5H1S - chains A and d of the 32 polymer chains in the assembly; structure by electron microscopy, 3.50 A resolution.

Chain A:
Molecule: 23S rRNA
From: Spinacia oleracea
Sequence (2810 nucleotides; each row starts with the number of its first residue; note: 1 number in that range is skipped by the numbering (no residue carries it; nothing is unmodelled there)):
     1 UUCAAACGAG GAAAGGCUUA CGGUGGAUAC CUAGGCACCC AGAGACGAGG AAGGGCGUAU
    61 UAAUCGACGA AAUGCUUCGG GGAGUUGAAA AUAAGCAGAG AUCCGGAGAU UCCCGAAUAG
   121 GUCAACCUUU CGAACUUCUG CUGAAUCCAU GGGCAGGCAA GAGACAACCU GGCGAACUGA
   181 AACAUCUUAG UAGCCAGAGG AAAAGAAAGC AAAAGCGAUU CCCGUAGUAG CGGCGAGCGA
   241 AAUGGGAGCA GCCUAAACCG UGAAAACGGG GUUGUGGGAG AGCAAUACAA GCGUCGUGCU
   301 GCUAGGCGAA UCAGUGGAGU GCGGAACCCU AGAUGGUGAA AGUCCAGUAG CCGAAAGCAU
   361 CACUAGCUUA UGCUCUGACC CGAGUAGCAU GGGGCACGUG GAAUCCCGUG UGAAUCAGCA
   421 AGGACCACCU UGCAAGGCUA AAUACUCCUG GGUGACCGAU AGCGAAGUAG UACCGUGAGG
   481 GAAGGGUGAA AAGAACCCCC AUCGGGGAGU GAAAUAGAAC AUGAAACCGU AAGCUCUCAA
   541 GCAGUGGGAG GGGGACCAGA CCCUGACCGC GUGCCUGUUG AAGAAUGAGC CGGCGACUCA
   601 UAGGCAGUGG CUUGGUUAAG GGAACCCACC GGAGCCGUAG CGAAAGCGAG UCUUCAUAGG
   661 GCAAUUGUCA CUGCUUAUGG ACCCGAACCU GGGUGAUCUA UCCAUGACCA GGAUGAAGCU
   721 UGGGUGAAAC UAAGUGGAGG UCCGAACCGA CUGAUGUUGA AGAAUCAGCG GAUGAGUUGU
   781 GGUUAGGGGU GAAAUGCCAC UCGAACCCAG AGCUAGCUGG UUCUCCCCGA AAUGCGUUGA
   841 GGCGCAGCAG UUGACUGGAC AUCUAGGGGU AAAGCACUGU UUCGGUGCGG GCCGCGAGAG
   901 CGGUACCAAA UCGAGGCAAA CUCUGAAUAC UAGAUAUGAC CUCCAAAUAA CAGGGGUCAA
   961 GGUCGGCCAG UGAGACGAUG GGGGAUAAGC UUCAUCGUCG AGAGGGAAAC AGCCCGGAUC
  1021 ACCAGCUAAG GCCCCUAAAU GACCGCUCAG UGAUAAAGGA GGUAGGGGUG CAGAGACAGC
  1081 CAGGAGGUUU GCCUAGAAGC AGCCACCCUU GAAAGAGUGC GUAAUAGCUC ACUGAUCGAG
  1141 CGCUCUUGCG CCGAAGAUGA ACGGGGCUAA GCGGUCUGCC GAAGCUGUGG GAUGUAAAAA
  1201 AACAUCGGUA GGGGAGCGUU CCGUGUUAGG GAGAAACGCG UGCGUGAGCC GCGUUGGACG
  1261 AAGCGGAAGC GAGAAUGUCG GCUUGAGUAA CGCAAACAUU GGUGAGAAUC CAAUGCCCCG
  1321 AAAACCUAAG GGUUCCUCCG CAAGGUUCGU CCACGGAGGG UGAGUCAGGG CCUAAGAUCA
  1381 GGCCGAAAGG CGUAGUCGAU GGACAACAGG UGAAUAUUCC UGUACUACCC CUUGUUGGUC
  1441 CCGAGGGACG GAGGAGGCUA GGUUAGCCGA AAGAUGGUUA UCGGUUCAAG GACGCAAGGU
  1501 GACCCUGUUU UUCAGGGUAA GAAGGGGUAG AGAAAAUGCC UCGAGCCAAU GUUCGAGUAC
  1561 CAGGCGCUAC GGCGCUGAAG UAACCGAUGC CAUACUCCCA GGAAAAGCUC GAACGACCUU
  1621 CAACAAAAGG GUACCUGUAC CCGAAACCGA CACAGGUAGG UAGGUAGAGA AUACCUAGGG
  1681 GCGCGAGACA ACUCUCUCUA AGGAACUCGG CAAAAUAGCC CCGUAACUUC GGGAGAAGGG
  1741 GUGCCCCCUC ACAAAGGGGG UCGAAGUGAC CAGGCCCGGG CGACUGUUUA CCAAAAACAC
  1801 AGGUCUCCGC AAAGUCGUAA GACCAUGUAU GGGGGCUGAC GCCUGCCCAG UGCCGGAAGG
  1861 UCAAGGAAGU UGGUGACCUG AUGACAGGGG AGCCGGCGAC CGAAGCCCCG GUGAACGGCG
  1921 GCCGUAACUA UAACGGUCCU AAGGUAGCGA AAUUCCUUGU CGGGUAAGUU CCGACCCGCA
  1981 CGAAAGGCGU AACGAUCUGG GCACUGUCUC GGAGAGAGGC UCGGUGAAAU AGACAUGUCU
  2041 GUGAAGAUGC GGACUACCUG CACCUGGACA GAAAGACCCU AUGAAGCUUU ACUGUUCCCU
  2101 GGGAUUGGCU UUGGGCUU
 2119A U
  2120 UCCUGCGCAG CUUAGGUGGA AGGCGAAGAA GGCCCCCUUC CGGGGGGGCC CGAGCCAUCA
  2180 GUGAGAUACC ACUCUGGAAG AGCUAGAAUU CUAACCUUGU GUCAGGACCU ACGGGCCAAG
  2240 GGACAUUCUC AGGUAGACAG UUUCUAUGGG GCGUAGGCCU CCCAAAAGGU AACGGAGGCG
  2300 UGCAAAGGUU UCCUCGGGCC GGACGGAGAU UGGCCCUCGA GUGCAAAGGC AGAAGGGAGC
  2360 UUGACUGCAA GACCCACCCG UCGAGCAGGG ACGAAAGUCG GCCUUAGUGA UCCGACGGUG
  2420 CCGAGUGGAA GGGCCGUCGC UCAACGGAUA AAAGUUACUC UAGGGAUAAC AGGCUGAUCU
  2480 UCCCCAAGAG UUCACAUCGA CGGGAAGGUU UGGCACCUCG AUGUCGGCUC UUCGCCACCU
  2540 GGGGCUGUAG UAUGUUCCAA GGGUUGGGCU GUUCGCCCAU UAAAGCGGUA CGUGAGCUGG
  2600 GUUCAGAACG UCGUGAGACA GUUCGGUCCA UAUCCGGUGU GGGCGUUAGA GCAUUGAGAG
  2660 GACCUUUCCC UAGUACGAGA GGACCGGGAA GGACGCACCU CUGGUGUACC AGUUAUCGUG
  2720 CCCACGGUAA ACGCUGGGUA GCCAAGUGCG GAGCGGAUAA CUGCUGAAAG CAUCUAAGUA
  2780 GUAAGCCCAC CCCAAGAUGA GUGCUCUCCU A
Disordered / not traced: 556-559, 1508-1514
Covalent attachments: covalent link A48-A162; covalent link G143-G151, C259-G269, U856-G962; covalent link G1527-C1539, G2151-C2169

Chain d:
Name: 50S ribosomal protein L34, chloroplastic
From: Spinacia oleracea
UniProt: P82244 (RK34_SPIOL); residues 89-148 here correspond to UniProt positions 92-151 (UniProt number = residue number + 3)
Chain sequence (60 residues; row label = number of the first residue in the row):
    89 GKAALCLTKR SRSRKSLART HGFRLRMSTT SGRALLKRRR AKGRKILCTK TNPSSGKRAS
Disordered / not traced: 89-90, 148

How chain A and chain d interact:
Pairs across the interface (89; chain A residue first):
  A52(A) - Arg128(d)  hydrogen bond to the base
  G53(A) - Arg128(d)  sugar contact
  C56(A) - Arg146(d)  sugar contact
  G115(A) - Met115(d)  phosphate contact
  A116(A) - Met115(d)  phosphate contact
  U122(A) - Arg112(d)  hydrogen bond to the base
  C123(A) - Lys103(d)  base contact
  C123(A) - Ala106(d)  phosphate contact
  C123(A) - Arg107(d)  salt bridge to the phosphate
  C123(A) - Arg112(d)  salt bridge to the phosphate
  C123(A) - Thr139(d)  hydrogen bond to the sugar
  C123(A) - Pro141(d)  base contact
  A124(A) - Gly110(d)  phosphate contact
  A124(A) - Phe111(d)  stacking on the base
  A124(A) - Arg112(d)  hydrogen bond to the phosphate
  A124(A) - Lys138(d)  phosphate contact
  A125(A) - Asn140(d)  hydrogen bond to the phosphate
  A125(A) - Pro141(d)  phosphate contact
  A164(A) - Lys125(d)  salt bridge to the phosphate
  C165(A) - Lys125(d)  phosphate contact
  G470(A) - Lys130(d)  base contact
  G470(A) - Gly131(d)  sugar contact
  G470(A) - Arg132(d)  hydrogen bond to the sugar
  G470(A) - Lys133(d)  phosphate contact
  U471(A) - Lys133(d)  sugar contact
  U476(A) - Thr96(d)  hydrogen bond to the phosphate
  U476(A) - His109(d)  hydrogen bond to the base
  G477(A) - His109(d)  sugar contact
  G477(A) - Arg114(d)  phosphate contact
  G477(A) - Thr137(d)  phosphate contact
  A478(A) - Leu123(d)  sugar contact
  A478(A) - Arg126(d)  phosphate contact
  A478(A) - Arg127(d)  salt bridge to the phosphate
  G479(A) - Arg126(d)  salt bridge to the phosphate
  G479(A) - Arg127(d)  salt bridge to the phosphate
  G479(A) - Arg132(d)  hydrogen bond to the base
  G480(A) - Lys130(d)  salt bridge to the phosphate
  G480(A) - Arg132(d)  hydrogen bond to the base
  G481(A) - Lys130(d)  base contact
  G481(A) - Arg132(d)  hydrogen bond to the base
  G693(A) - Ser119(d)  hydrogen bond to the phosphate
  G693(A) - Leu123(d)  sugar contact
  U694(A) - Ser119(d)  hydrogen bond to the phosphate
  U694(A) - Leu123(d)  sugar contact
  G695(A) - Thr108(d)  phosphate contact
  G695(A) - His109(d)  salt bridge to the phosphate
  A696(A) - Thr108(d)  phosphate contact
  U697(A) - Thr96(d)  hydrogen bond to the sugar
  U697(A) - Lys97(d)  base contact
  U697(A) - Arg98(d)  hydrogen bond to the base
  U697(A) - Arg100(d)  salt bridge to the phosphate
  U697(A) - Leu105(d)  base contact
  C698(A) - Thr96(d)  sugar contact
  C698(A) - Arg98(d)  phosphate contact
  G749(A) - Ala91(d)  phosphate contact
  A761(A) - Leu93(d)  sugar contact
  A763(A) - Leu93(d)  phosphate contact
  G781(A) - Arg100(d)  salt bridge to the phosphate
  G781(A) - Ser101(d)  phosphate contact
  G781(A) - Ser104(d)  hydrogen bond to the phosphate
  G782(A) - Ser104(d)  phosphate contact
  G782(A) - Arg107(d)  salt bridge to the phosphate
  A799(A) - Thr96(d)  hydrogen bond to the sugar
  C800(A) - Cys94(d)  hydrogen bond to the sugar
  A1329(A) - Ser99(d)  hydrogen bond to the sugar
  A1329(A) - Arg100(d)  sugar contact
  A1329(A) - Ser101(d)  phosphate contact
  G1330(A) - Ser99(d)  sugar contact
  G1330(A) - Arg100(d)  sugar contact
  G1330(A) - Ser101(d)  phosphate contact
  G1330(A) - Arg102(d)  hydrogen bond to the phosphate
  G1331(A) - Arg102(d)  salt bridge to the phosphate
  G1332(A) - Lys145(d)  phosphate contact
  A1388(A) - Thr118(d)  hydrogen bond to the phosphate
  G1389(A) - Thr118(d)  hydrogen bond to the phosphate
  G1398(A) - Arg107(d)  phosphate contact
  A1399(A) - Lys103(d)  phosphate contact
  A1399(A) - Arg107(d)  salt bridge to the phosphate
  U1636(A) - Pro141(d)  sugar contact
  U1636(A) - Ser142(d)  hydrogen bond to the sugar
  G1637(A) - Ser142(d)  sugar contact
  G1637(A) - Ser143(d)  phosphate contact
  C1648(A) - Leu95(d)  base contact
  C1648(A) - Lys97(d)  hydrogen bond to the sugar
  G1649(A) - Leu93(d)  sugar contact
  G1649(A) - Leu95(d)  phosphate contact
  G1649(A) - Lys97(d)  phosphate contact
  G1655(A) - Leu95(d)  base contact
  G1656(A) - Ala92(d)  sugar contact
Other interface residues (no listed pair), chain A (54 interface residues in all): C126, C195, U699, U780, U1333, C1647, A1790, C1791
Other interface residues (no listed pair), chain d (50 interface residues in all): Leu113, Thr117, Gly120, Ala122, Leu135, Ala147

In short:
Chain A and chain d form an interface of 54 and 50 residues respectively; the contacts include 24 hydrogen
bonds, 13 salt bridges and 1 aromatic stacking contact. Polar pairs include A52(A)-Arg128(d),
U122(A)-Arg112(d) and U476(A)-His109(d).
Here chain A is 23S rRNA and chain d is 50S ribosomal protein L34, chloroplastic, both from Spinacia oleracea.
Entry 5H1S (Structure of the large subunit of the chloro-ribosome) was determined by electron microscopy.
